Entry 7OYG (electron microscopy, 5.50 A resolution (low resolution: residue-level contacts below are approximate; hydrogen-bond / salt-bridge calls are withheld)); this record covers chains A and T of the 10 polymer chains in the assembly.

[Chain A]
Molecule: SARS-CoV-2 RNA-dependent RNA polymerase (nsp12)
Organism: Severe acute respiratory syndrome coronavirus 2
Notes: EC 3.4.19.12, 3.4.22.-, 3.4.22.69, 2.7.7.48, 3.6.4.12, 3.6.4.13, 3.1.13.-, 3.1.-.-, 2.1.1.-
UniProt: P0DTD1 (R1AB_SARS2); residues 1-932 here correspond to UniProt positions 4393-5324 (UniProt number = residue number + 4392)
Chain sequence (935 residues; each row starts with the number of its first residue; numbers below 1 keep their minus sign (Ser-2 is residue -2)):
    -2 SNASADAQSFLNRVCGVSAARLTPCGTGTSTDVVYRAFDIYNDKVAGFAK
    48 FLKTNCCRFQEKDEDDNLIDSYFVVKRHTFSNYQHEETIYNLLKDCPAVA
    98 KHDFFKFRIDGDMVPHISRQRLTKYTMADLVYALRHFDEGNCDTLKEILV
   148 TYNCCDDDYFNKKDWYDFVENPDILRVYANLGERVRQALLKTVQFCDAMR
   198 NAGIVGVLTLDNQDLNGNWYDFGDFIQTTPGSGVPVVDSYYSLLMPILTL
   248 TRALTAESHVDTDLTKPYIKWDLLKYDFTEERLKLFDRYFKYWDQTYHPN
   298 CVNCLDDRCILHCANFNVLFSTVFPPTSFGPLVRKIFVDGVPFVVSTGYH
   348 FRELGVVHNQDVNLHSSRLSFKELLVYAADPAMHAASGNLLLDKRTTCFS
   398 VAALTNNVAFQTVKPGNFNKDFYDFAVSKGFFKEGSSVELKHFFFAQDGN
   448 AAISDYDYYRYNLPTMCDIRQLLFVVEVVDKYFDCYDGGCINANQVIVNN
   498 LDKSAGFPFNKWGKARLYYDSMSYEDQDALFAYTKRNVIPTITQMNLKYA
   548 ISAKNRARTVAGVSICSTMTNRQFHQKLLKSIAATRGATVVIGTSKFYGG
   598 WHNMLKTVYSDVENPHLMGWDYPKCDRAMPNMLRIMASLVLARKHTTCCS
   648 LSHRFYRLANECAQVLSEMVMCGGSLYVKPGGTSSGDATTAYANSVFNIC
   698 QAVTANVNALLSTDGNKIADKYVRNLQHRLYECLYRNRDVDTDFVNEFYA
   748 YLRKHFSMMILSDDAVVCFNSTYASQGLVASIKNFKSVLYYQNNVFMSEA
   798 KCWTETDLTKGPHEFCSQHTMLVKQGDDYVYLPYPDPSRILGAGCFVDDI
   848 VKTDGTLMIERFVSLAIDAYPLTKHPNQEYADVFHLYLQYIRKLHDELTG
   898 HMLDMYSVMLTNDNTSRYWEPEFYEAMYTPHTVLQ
Disordered / not traced: -2 to 30, 51-117, 362-366, 897-909, 930-932
Construct notes: expression tag (-2 to 0)
Bound ions: Zn2+ site 1: His295, Cys301, Cys306, Cys310; Zn2+ site 2: Cys487, His642, Cys645, Cys646
UniProt features mapped onto this chain:
  - region: Lys545 to Arg555 (Interaction with RMP Remdesivir), Thr582 to Pro620 (RdRp Palm N-ter)
  - active site: Ser759, Asp760, Asp761
  - binding site (Mn(2+)): Asn209, Asp218
  - binding site (Zn(2+)): His295, Cys301, Cys306, Cys310, Cys487, His642, Cys645, Cys646
  - site: Gln932 (Cleavage)

[Chain T]
Molecule: 57-nt RNA strand
Sequence (57 nucleotides; numbered 1 to 57; the number before each row is that of its first residue):
     1 UUUUCAUGCACUGCGUAGGCUCAUACCGUAUUGAGACCUUUUGGUCUCAA
    51 UACGGUA
Disordered / not traced: 1-6, 19-57

[How chain A and chain T interact]
Contacting residue pairs (39; chain A residue first):
  Asn496(A) with C11(T)
  Lys500(A) with G8(T); C9(T)
  Ser501(A) with U7(T); G8(T)
  Asn507(A) with U7(T)
  Lys511(A) with U7(T)
  Gln541(A) with U7(T)
  Asn543(A) with U7(T)
  Lys545(A) with G8(T)
  Val557(A) with G8(T)
  Ala558(A) with G8(T)
  Gly559(A) with G8(T)
  Arg569(A) with C9(T); A10(T)
  Lys577(A) with C11(T)
  Ala580(A) with C11(T)
  Gly590(A) with C11(T); U12(T)
  Ser592(A) with U12(T); G13(T)
  Phe594(A) with U12(T); G13(T)
  Tyr595(A) with G13(T); C14(T)
  Ser682(A) with G8(T); C9(T)
  Gly683(A) with G8(T); C9(T)
  Asp684(A) with C9(T)
  Ala685(A) with C9(T)
  Tyr689(A) with A10(T)
  Glu857(A) with G15(T)
  Val860(A) with C14(T)
  Ser861(A) with G13(T)
  Arg914(A) with G15(T)
  Tyr915(A) with G15(T)
  Met924(A) with G13(T); C14(T)
Also at the interface, not in a pair above, chain A (37 interface residues in all): Val560, Thr565, Ile589, Thr591, Thr686, Thr687, Ile864, Phe920
Also at the interface, not in a pair above, chain T (10 interface residues in all): U16

[Overview]
37 residues of chain A and 10 residues of chain T are in contact. His295(A), Cys301(A), Cys306(A) and
Cys310(A) form the Zn2+ site 1. Curated annotation (UniProt) lists 3 active-site residues, Mn2+-binding
residues Asn209(A) and Asp218(A) and 8 Zn2+-binding residues on chain A.
Chain A is SARS-CoV-2 RNA-dependent RNA polymerase (nsp12) (Severe acute respiratory syndrome coronavirus 2)
and chain T is a 57-nt RNA strand; the structure, Dimeric form of SARS-CoV-2 RNA-dependent RNA polymerase, was
determined by electron microscopy.
